8IUO - chains C and F of the 6 polymer chains in the assembly; structure by electron microscopy, 3.96 A resolution.

== Chain C ==
Protein: Nucleoprotein
Source organism: Human respiratory syncytial virus A
UniProt: A0A2H4WKL8 (A0A2H4WKL8_HRSV); residue numbers follow UniProt; this construct covers 1-362
Sequence (362 residues; numbered 1 to 362; the number before each row is that of its first residue):
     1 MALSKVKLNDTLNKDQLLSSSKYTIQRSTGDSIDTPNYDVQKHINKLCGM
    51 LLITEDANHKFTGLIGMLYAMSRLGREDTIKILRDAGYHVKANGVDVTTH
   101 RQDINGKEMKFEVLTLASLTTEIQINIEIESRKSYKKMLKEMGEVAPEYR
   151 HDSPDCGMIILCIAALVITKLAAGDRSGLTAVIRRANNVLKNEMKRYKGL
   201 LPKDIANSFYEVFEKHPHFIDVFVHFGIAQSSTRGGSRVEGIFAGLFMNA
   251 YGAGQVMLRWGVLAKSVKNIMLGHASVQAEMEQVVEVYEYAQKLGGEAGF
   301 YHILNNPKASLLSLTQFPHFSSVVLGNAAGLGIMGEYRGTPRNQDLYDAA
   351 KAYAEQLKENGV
What the authors report for this chain:
  - binding site for the 35-nt RNA strand (chain F): Lys-170, Arg-184, Arg-185, Ser-313, Thr-315, Tyr-337

== Chain F ==
Molecule: 35-nt RNA strand
Source organism: Homo sapiens
Sequence (35 nucleotides; row label = number of the first residue in the row):
  1001 UUUUUUUUUUUUUUUUUUUUUUUUUUUUUUUUUUU

== How chain C and chain F interact ==
Contacting residue pairs (29; chain C residue first):
  Lys-170(C) / U1012(F)  phosphate contact
  Lys-170(C) / U1013(F)  salt bridge to the phosphate
  Ala-172(C) / U1010(F)  sugar contact
  Ala-181(C) / U1013(F)  phosphate contact
  Arg-184(C) / U1013(F)  salt bridge to the phosphate
  Arg-184(C) / U1014(F)  salt bridge to the phosphate
  Arg-185(C) / U1014(F)  hydrogen bond to the phosphate
  Arg-185(C) / U1015(F)  hydrogen bond to the phosphate
  Asn-188(C) / U1014(F)  phosphate contact
  Asn-188(C) / U1015(F)  phosphate contact
  Arg-238(C) / U1015(F)  hydrogen bond to the base
  Arg-238(C) / U1016(F)  hydrogen bond to the base
  Arg-238(C) / U1017(F)  base contact
  Ile-242(C) / U1015(F)  base contact
  Gly-245(C) / U1015(F)  base contact
  Asn-249(C) / U1014(F)  hydrogen bond to the base
  Gly-254(C) / U1010(F)  phosphate contact
  Gly-254(C) / U1011(F)  phosphate contact
  Val-256(C) / U1011(F)  phosphate contact
  Val-256(C) / U1012(F)  base contact
  Ser-313(C) / U1009(F)  hydrogen bond to the phosphate
  Ser-313(C) / U1010(F)  phosphate contact
  Thr-315(C) / U1009(F)  phosphate contact
  Thr-315(C) / U1010(F)  hydrogen bond to the phosphate
  Glu-336(C) / U1011(F)  sugar contact
  Glu-336(C) / U1012(F)  hydrogen bond to the sugar
  Tyr-337(C) / U1011(F)  hydrogen bond to the phosphate
  Tyr-337(C) / U1012(F)  sugar contact
  Arg-338(C) / U1011(F)  hydrogen bond to the base
Also at the interface, not in a pair above, chain C (26 interface residues in all): Ala-173, Val-189, Gly-241, Gln-255, Trp-260, Gln-316, Ile-333, Gly-335, Arg-342
Also at the interface, not in a pair above, chain F (11 interface residues in all): U1007, U1008

== In short ==
Chain C and chain F form an interface of 26 and 11 residues respectively, with 10 hydrogen bonds and 3 salt
bridges. Polar pairs include Arg-238(C)/U1015(F), Arg-238(C)/U1016(F) and Asn-249(C)/U1014(F). The paper
reports a binding site for the 35-nt RNA strand (chain F) at Lys-170(C), Arg-184(C) and Arg-185(C) among
others.
Chain C is Nucleoprotein (Human respiratory syncytial virus A) and chain F is a 35-nt RNA strand (Homo
sapiens); the structure, respiratory syncytial virus nucleocapsid-like assembly, was determined by electron
microscopy.
